Entry 5XAH (X-ray diffraction, 3.00 A resolution); this record covers chain A.

== Chain A ==
Molecule: Importin-4
Organism: Homo sapiens
Reference sequence: Q8TEX9 (IPO4_HUMAN); residues 668-1081 here = UniProt positions 668-1081
Sequence (416 residues; each row starts with the number of its first residue):
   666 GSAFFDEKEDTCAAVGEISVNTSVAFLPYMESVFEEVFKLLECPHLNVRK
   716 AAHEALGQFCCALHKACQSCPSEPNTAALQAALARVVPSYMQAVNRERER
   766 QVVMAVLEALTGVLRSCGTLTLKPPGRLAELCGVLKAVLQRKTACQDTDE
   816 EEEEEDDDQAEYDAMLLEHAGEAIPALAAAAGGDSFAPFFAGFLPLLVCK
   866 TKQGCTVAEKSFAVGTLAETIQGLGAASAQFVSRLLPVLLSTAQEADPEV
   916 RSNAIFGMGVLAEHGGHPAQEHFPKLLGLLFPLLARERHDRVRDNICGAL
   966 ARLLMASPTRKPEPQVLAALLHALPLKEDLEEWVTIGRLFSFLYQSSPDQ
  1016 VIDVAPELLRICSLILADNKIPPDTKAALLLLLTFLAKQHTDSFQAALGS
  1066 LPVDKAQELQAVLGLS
Disordered / not traced: 666-691, 812-824, 1080-1081
Modified residues: Mse695, Mse756, Mse769, Mse830, Mse923, Mse970 (selenomethionine; parent Met)
Differences from the reference sequence: expression tag (666-667)

== Overview ==
Chain A is Importin-4 (Homo sapiens); the structure, Crystal structure of human Importin4, was determined by
X-ray diffraction, deposited together with 5XBK.
